PDB entry 8OZI | electron microscopy, 3.22 A resolution | chains F and O of the 16 polymer chains in the assembly

Chain F:
Name: Piwi domain-containing protein
Organism: Maribacter polysiphoniae
UniProtKB: A0A316E3U6 (A0A316E3U6_9FLAO); residues 1-507 here = UniProt positions 1-507
Amino-acid sequence (507 residues; row label = number of the first residue in the row):
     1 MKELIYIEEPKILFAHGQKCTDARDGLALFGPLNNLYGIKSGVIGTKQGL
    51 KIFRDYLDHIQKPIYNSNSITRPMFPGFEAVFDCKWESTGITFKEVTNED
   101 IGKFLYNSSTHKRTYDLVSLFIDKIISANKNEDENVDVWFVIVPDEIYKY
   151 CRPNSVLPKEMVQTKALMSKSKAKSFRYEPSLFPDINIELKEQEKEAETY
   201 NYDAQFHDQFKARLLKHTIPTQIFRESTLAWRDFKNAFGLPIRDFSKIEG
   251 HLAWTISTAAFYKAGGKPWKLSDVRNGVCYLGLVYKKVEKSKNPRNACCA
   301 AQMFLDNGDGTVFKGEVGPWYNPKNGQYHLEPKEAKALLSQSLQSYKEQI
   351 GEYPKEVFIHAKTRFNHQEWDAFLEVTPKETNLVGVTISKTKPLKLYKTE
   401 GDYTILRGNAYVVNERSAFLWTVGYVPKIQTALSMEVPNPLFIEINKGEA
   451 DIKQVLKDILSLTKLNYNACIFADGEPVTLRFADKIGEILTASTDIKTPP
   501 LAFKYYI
Unresolved in the structure: 165-198

Chain O:
Molecule: 16-nt DNA strand
Sequence (16 nucleotides; row label = number of the first residue in the row):
     1 AAAAAAAAAAAAAAAA

Interface between chain F and chain O:
Contacting residue pairs - 28 pairs, chain F then chain O:
  Arg72(F) - DA15(O)  sugar contact
  Arg72(F) - DA16(O)  salt bridge to the phosphate
  Pro153(F) - DA11(O)  phosphate contact
  Asn154(F) - DA10(O)  hydrogen bond to the phosphate
  Asn154(F) - DA11(O)  phosphate contact
  Phe245(F) - DA15(O)  base contact
  Phe245(F) - DA16(O)  base contact
  Ile248(F) - DA16(O)  base contact
  His251(F) - DA16(O)  hydrogen bond to the base
  Tyr285(F) - DA8(O)  sugar contact
  Lys286(F) - DA9(O)  phosphate contact
  Lys287(F) - DA8(O)  phosphate contact
  Lys287(F) - DA9(O)  hydrogen bond to the phosphate
  Glu289(F) - DA9(O)  phosphate contact
  Glu289(F) - DA10(O)  phosphate contact
  Tyr328(F) - DA7(O)  sugar contact
  Tyr328(F) - DA8(O)  hydrogen bond to the sugar
  Lys362(F) - DA7(O)  phosphate contact
  Lys362(F) - DA8(O)  phosphate contact
  Thr363(F) - DA7(O)  phosphate contact
  Thr363(F) - DA8(O)  phosphate contact
  Arg364(F) - DA6(O)  salt bridge to the phosphate
  Arg364(F) - DA7(O)  hydrogen bond to the phosphate
  Ile429(F) - DA16(O)  phosphate contact
  Thr431(F) - DA16(O)  phosphate contact
  Met435(F) - DA15(O)  phosphate contact
  Met435(F) - DA16(O)  sugar contact
  Glu488(F) - DA10(O)  phosphate contact
Other interface residues (no listed pair), chain F (20 interface residues in all): Arg152, Thr255
Other interface residues (no listed pair), chain O (9 interface residues in all): DA12

In short:
The interface between chain F and chain O involves 20 residues on one side and 9 on the other, with 5 hydrogen
bonds and 2 salt bridges. Polar contacts include His251(F)-DA16(O), Tyr328(F)-DA8(O) and Asn154(F)-DA10(O).
Chain F is Piwi domain-containing protein (Maribacter polysiphoniae) and chain O is a 16-nt DNA strand; the
structure, cryoEM structure of SPARTA complex pre-NAD cleavage, was determined by electron microscopy,
deposited together with 8OZ6, 8OZC, 8OZD, 8OZE, 8OZF and 8OZG.
